PDB entry 8FNM | electron microscopy, 2.80 A resolution | chains A and G of the 12 polymer chains in the assembly

[Chain A (and G)]
Molecule: Lamina-associated polypeptide 2, isoforms beta/gamma, Integrase
Source organism: Homo sapiens
Notes: EC 2.7.7.-, 3.1.-.-; chain G of this document is another copy of the same molecule, construct and numbering; everything in this record applies to it too
UniProt: chimeric construct of P42167, P12497: residues -55 to -3 from P42167 (LAP2B_HUMAN) positions 48-100 (UniProt number = residue number + 103); residues 1-288 from P12497 positions 1148-1435 (UniProt number = residue number + 1147)
Amino-acid sequence (364 residues; numbered -75 to 288; the number before each row is that of its first residue; numbers below 1 keep their minus sign (Gly-75 is residue -75)):
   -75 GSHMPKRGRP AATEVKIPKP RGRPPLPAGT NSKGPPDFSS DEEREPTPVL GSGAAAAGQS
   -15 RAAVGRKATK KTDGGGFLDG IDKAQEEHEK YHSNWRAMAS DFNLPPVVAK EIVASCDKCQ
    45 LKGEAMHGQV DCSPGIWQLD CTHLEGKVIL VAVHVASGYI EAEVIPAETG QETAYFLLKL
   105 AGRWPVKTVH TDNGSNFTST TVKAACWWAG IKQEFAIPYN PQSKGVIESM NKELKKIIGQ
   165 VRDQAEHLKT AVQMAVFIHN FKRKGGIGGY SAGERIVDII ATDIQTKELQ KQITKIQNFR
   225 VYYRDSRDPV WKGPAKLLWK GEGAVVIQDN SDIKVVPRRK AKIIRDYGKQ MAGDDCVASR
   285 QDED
Not modelled in the structure: -75 to 0, 229-235, 269-288
Differences from the reference sequence: expression tag (-75 to -56); conflict Gly-54 (Asn49 in P42167), Gln-17 (Arg86 in P42167); linker (-2 to 0); engineered mutation Ala140 (Gly1287 in P12497), Lys148 (Gln1295 in P12497)
Swiss-Prot annotation at these positions:
  - modified residue: Thr-46 (Phosphothreonine), Ser-44 (Phosphoserine), Ser-37 (Phosphoserine), Ser-36 (Phosphoserine), Thr-29 (Phosphothreonine), Ser-24 (Phosphoserine), Arg-15 (Omega-N-methylarginine)
  - zinc finger: Asp3 to Gln44 (Integrase-type)
  - DNA-binding region: Phe223 to Asp270 (Integrase-type)
  - binding site (Zn(2+)): His12, His16, Cys40, Cys43
  - binding site (Mg(2+)): Asp64, Asp116, Glu152
Metal / ion sites: Zn2+: His12, His16, Cys40, Cys43; Mg2+ site 1: Asp64, Asp116 (together with Dolutegravir); Mg2+ site 2: Asp64, Glu152 (together with Dolutegravir)
Ligand contacts: Dolutegravir: Asp64, Cys65, Asp116, Asn117, Gly118, Tyr143, Pro145, Gln146, Lys148, Glu152, Asn155
From the paper describing this entry:
  - contacts within the chain: Lys148-Glu152 (salt bridge)
  - catalytic residues: Glu152 (citing earlier work)
  - mutagenesis - E138K: unchanged catalytic activity
  - mutagenesis - G140A (3- to 5-fold), Q148K (5- to 10-fold): decreased catalytic activity
  - mutagenesis - Q148K: decreased growth

[How chain A and chain G interact]
Residue-residue contacts (48; chain A residue first):
  Glu11(A) - Lys186(G)  salt bridge
  Lys14(A) - Gln168(G)  hydrogen bond (backbone-side chain)
  Lys14(A) - Ile182(G)
  Tyr15(A) - Phe181(G)  hydrophobic
  Tyr15(A) - Ile182(G)
  Tyr15(A) - Lys186(G)
  Tyr15(A) - Arg187(G)
  His16(A) - Gln164(G)
  His16(A) - Arg187(G)  hydrogen bond (backbone-side chain)
  Ser17(A) - Lys186(G)  hydrogen bond (side chain-backbone)
  Asn18(A) - Lys186(G)
  Asn18(A) - Arg187(G)
  Asn18(A) - Lys188(G)  hydrogen bond (side chain-backbone)
  Arg20(A) - Lys188(G)  hydrogen bond (side chain-backbone)
  Arg20(A) - Gly189(G)
  Ala21(A) - Lys186(G)
  Ala21(A) - Lys188(G)
  Ser24(A) - Lys188(G)
  Asp25(A) - Lys188(G)  salt bridge
  Lys42(A) - Gln164(G)  hydrogen bond (backbone-side chain)
  Lys42(A) - Asp167(G)  salt bridge
  Cys43(A) - Gln164(G)  hydrogen bond
  Leu45(A) - Lys160(G)
  Leu45(A) - Gln164(G)
  Lys160(A) - Leu45(G)
  Gln164(A) - His16(G)
  Gln164(A) - Lys42(G)  hydrogen bond (side chain-backbone)
  Gln164(A) - Cys43(G)  hydrogen bond
  Gln164(A) - Leu45(G)
  Asp167(A) - Lys42(G)  salt bridge
  Gln168(A) - Lys14(G)  hydrogen bond (side chain-backbone)
  Phe181(A) - Tyr15(G)  hydrophobic
  Ile182(A) - Lys14(G)
  Ile182(A) - Tyr15(G)
  Lys186(A) - Glu11(G)  salt bridge
  Lys186(A) - Tyr15(G)
  Lys186(A) - Ser17(G)  hydrogen bond (backbone-side chain)
  Lys186(A) - Asn18(G)
  Lys186(A) - Ala21(G)
  Arg187(A) - Tyr15(G)
  Arg187(A) - His16(G)  hydrogen bond (side chain-backbone)
  Arg187(A) - Asn18(G)
  Lys188(A) - Asn18(G)  hydrogen bond (backbone-side chain)
  Lys188(A) - Arg20(G)  hydrogen bond (backbone-side chain)
  Lys188(A) - Ala21(G)
  Lys188(A) - Ser24(G)
  Lys188(A) - Asp25(G)  salt bridge
  Gly189(A) - Arg20(G)
Other interface residues (no listed pair), chain A (25 interface residues in all): Lys46, Val165
Other interface residues (no listed pair), chain G (25 interface residues in all): Lys46, Val165

[Summary]
The chain A/chain G interface involves 25 residues from each chain; the contacts include 14 hydrogen bonds and
6 salt bridges. Polar pairs include Glu11(A)-Lys186(G), Asp25(A)-Lys188(G) and Lys42(A)-Asp167(G). Ligands of
chain A: Dolutegravir. The paper reports the catalytic residue Glu152(A); G140A and Q148K of chain A reduce
catalytic activity.
Chain A and chain G are both Lamina-associated polypeptide 2, isoforms beta/gamma, Integrase (Homo sapiens);
the structure, Structure of G140A/Q148K HIV-1 intasome with Dolutegravir bound, was determined by electron
microscopy (same publication as 8FND, 8FNG, 8FNH, 8FNJ, 8FNL, 8FNO, 8FNP and 8FNQ).
